PDB entry 6WEA | X-ray diffraction, 1.80 A resolution | chains A and E

Chain A:
Name: YTH domain-containing protein 1
Organism: Homo sapiens
UniProt: Q96MU7 (YTDC1_HUMAN); residues 345-509 here = UniProt positions 345-509
Chain sequence (166 residues; row label = number of the first residue in the row):
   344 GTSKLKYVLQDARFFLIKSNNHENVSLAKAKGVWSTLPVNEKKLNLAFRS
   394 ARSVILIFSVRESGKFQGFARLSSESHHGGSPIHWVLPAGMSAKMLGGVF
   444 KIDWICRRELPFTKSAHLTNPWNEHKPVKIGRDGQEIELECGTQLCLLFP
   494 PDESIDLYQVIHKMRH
Disordered / not traced: 344, 508-509
Sequence notes: expression tag (344)
Ion coordination: Na+: Ser369 (shared with 1 residue of chain B)
Swiss-Prot annotation at these positions:
  - binding site (RNA): Lys361 to Asn363, Trp377, Ser378, Trp428, Asp476
  - modified residue (Phosphoserine): Ser424, Ser435
  - mutagenesis: Lys361 (K361L: Does not affect ability to influence alternative splice site selection), Ser362 (S362A: Does not affect ability to influence alternative splice site selection), Asn367 (N367D: Abolished binding to N6-methyladenosine (m6A)-containing RNAs), Trp377 (W377A: Abolishes binding to N6-methyladenosine (m6A)-containing RNAs. Abolishes binding to m6A-containing mRNAs; when associated with A-428 ...), Leu380 (L380T: Reduced binding to N6-methyladenosine (m6A)-containing RNAs), Leu387 (L387E: Does not affect ability to influence alternative splice site selection), Leu399 (L399E: Does not affect ability to influence alternative splice site selection), Phe401 (F401D: Does not affect ability to influence alternative splice site selection), Ser402 (S402A: Does not affect ability to influence alternative splice site selection), Phe409 (F409D: Abolishes RNA-binding and ability to influence alternative splice site selection), Gly411 (G411I: Abolishes RNA-binding and ability to influence alternative splice site selection), Trp428 (W428A: Abolishes binding to N6-methyladenosine (m6A)-containing RNAs. Abolishes binding to m6A-containing mRNAs; when associated with A-377 ...), 5 further mutagenesis entries in UniProt
From the paper describing this entry:
  - binding site for the 10-nt DNA strand: Met434, Met438
  - binding site for the 10-nt DNA strand: Gly433
  - binding site for the 10-nt DNA strand (chain E): Lys361, Asn363, Asn367, Trp377, Ser378, Thr379, Leu380, Pro381, Arg404, Glu405, Trp428, Met434, Met438, Leu439, Asn466, Lys472, Gly474, Arg475, Asp476
  - binding site for sulfate ion: Arg475
  - conformationally variable residues (loop rearrangement): Met434, Met438
  - contacts within the chain: Asn363-Arg404

Chain E:
Molecule: 10-nt DNA strand
Sequence (10 nucleotides; each row starts with the number of its first residue):
     1 CGCGGXCTTC
Modified residues: 6MA (N6-methyl-deoxy-adenosine-5'-monophosphate) at position 6

Chain A / chain E interface:
Contacting residue pairs (28; chain A residue first):
  Lys361(A) - 6MA_6(E)  sugar contact
  Lys361(A) - DC7(E)  hydrogen bond to the phosphate
  Lys361(A) - DT8(E)  salt bridge to the phosphate
  Ser362(A) - 6MA_6(E)  base contact
  Asn363(A) - 6MA_6(E)  base contact
  Asn367(A) - 6MA_6(E)  base contact
  Trp377(A) - 6MA_6(E)  base contact
  Ser378(A) - 6MA_6(E)  base contact
  Leu380(A) - DG5(E)  sugar contact
  Leu380(A) - 6MA_6(E)  phosphate contact
  Pro381(A) - DG5(E)  base contact
  Arg404(A) - 6MA_6(E)  phosphate contact
  Arg404(A) - DC7(E)  salt bridge to the phosphate
  Arg404(A) - DT8(E)  phosphate contact
  Glu405(A) - DT8(E)  hydrogen bond to the phosphate
  Trp428(A) - 6MA_6(E)  base contact
  Pro431(A) - 6MA_6(E)  base contact
  Met438(A) - DG5(E)  base contact
  Leu439(A) - 6MA_6(E)  base contact
  Phe455(A) - DT9(E)  phosphate contact
  Lys472(A) - DT8(E)  phosphate contact
  Lys472(A) - DT9(E)  salt bridge to the phosphate
  Ile473(A) - DC7(E)  base contact
  Ile473(A) - DT8(E)  sugar contact
  Gly474(A) - DC7(E)  hydrogen bond to the base
  Arg475(A) - DC7(E)  salt bridge to the phosphate
  Asp476(A) - 6MA_6(E)  base contact
  Asp476(A) - DC7(E)  hydrogen bond to the phosphate
Other interface residues (no listed pair), chain A (25 interface residues in all): Asn364, Thr379, Val403, Gly407, Met434
Other interface residues (no listed pair), chain E (6 interface residues in all): DG4

In short:
The interface between chain A and chain E involves 25 residues on one side and 6 on the other; the contacts
include 4 hydrogen bonds and 4 salt bridges. Polar pairs include Gly474(A)-DC7(E), Lys361(A)-DC7(E) and
Glu405(A)-DT8(E). From the paper: a binding site for the 10-nt DNA strand (chain E) at Lys361(A), Asn363(A)
and Asn367(A) among others; a binding site for the 10-nt DNA strand at Met434(A), Met438(A) and Gly433(A).
Chain A is YTH domain-containing protein 1 (Homo sapiens) and chain E is a 10-nt DNA strand; the structure,
YTH domain of human YTHDC1 with a 10mer Oligo Containing N6mA, was determined by X-ray diffraction together
with 6WE8 and 6WE9 from the same study.
